PDB entry 3KT4 | X-ray diffraction, 2.73 A resolution | chain A

[Chain A]
Protein: PKHD-type hydroxylase TPA1
Organism: Saccharomyces cerevisiae
Notes: EC 1.14.11.-; fragment: N-terminal truncated form (residues 21-644)
UniProt: P40032 (TPA1_YEAST); residue numbers follow UniProt; this construct covers 21-644
Sequence (633 residues; numbered 20 to 652; the number before each row is that of its first residue):
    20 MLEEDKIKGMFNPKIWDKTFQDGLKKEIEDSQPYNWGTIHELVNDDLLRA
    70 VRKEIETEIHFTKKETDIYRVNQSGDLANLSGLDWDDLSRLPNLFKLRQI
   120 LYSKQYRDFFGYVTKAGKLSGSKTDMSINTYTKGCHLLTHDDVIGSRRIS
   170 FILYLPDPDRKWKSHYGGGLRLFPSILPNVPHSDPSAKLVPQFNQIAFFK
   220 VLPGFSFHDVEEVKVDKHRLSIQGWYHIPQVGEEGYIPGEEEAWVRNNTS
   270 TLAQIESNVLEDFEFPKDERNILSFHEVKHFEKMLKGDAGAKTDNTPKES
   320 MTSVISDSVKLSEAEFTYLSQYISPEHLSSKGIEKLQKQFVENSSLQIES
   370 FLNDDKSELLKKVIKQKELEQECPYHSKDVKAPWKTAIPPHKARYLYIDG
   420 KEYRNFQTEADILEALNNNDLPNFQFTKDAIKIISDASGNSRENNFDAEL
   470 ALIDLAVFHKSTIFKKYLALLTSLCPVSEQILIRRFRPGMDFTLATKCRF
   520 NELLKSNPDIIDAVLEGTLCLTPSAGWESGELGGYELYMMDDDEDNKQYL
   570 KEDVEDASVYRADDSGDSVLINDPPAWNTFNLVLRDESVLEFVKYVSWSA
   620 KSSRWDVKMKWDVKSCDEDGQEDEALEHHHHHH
Unresolved in the structure: 20-21, 95-99, 306-327, 561-585, 637-652
Modified residues: Mse20, Mse320 (selenomethionine); Mse29, Mse145, Mse303, Mse509, Mse558, Mse559, Mse628 (selenomethionine; parent Met)
Differences from the reference sequence: expression tag (20, 645-652)
Metal / ion sites: Fe ion: His159, Asp161, His227
Swiss-Prot annotation at these positions:
  - binding site (Fe cation): His159, Asp161, His227
  - binding site (2-oxoglutarate): Tyr173, Arg238
  - modified residue: Ser607 (Phosphoserine)
  - mutagenesis: His159 to Asp161 (Loss of function), His159 (H159A: Loss of function)
Reported in the primary citation:
  - conformationally variable residues (order/disorder transition): Ser269 to Ser276, Cys494

[Summary]
His159, Asp161 and His227 coordinate a Fe ion ion. From UniProt: 3 Fe cation-binding residues, residues
binding 2-oxoglutarate Tyr173 and Arg238 and 3 mutagenesis sites. The paper reports conformational variability
at Ser269 and Cys494.
Chain A is PKHD-type hydroxylase TPA1 (Saccharomyces cerevisiae); the structure, Crystal structure of Tpa1
from Saccharomyces cerevisiae, a component of the messenger ribonucleoprotein complex, was determined by X-ray
diffraction together with 3KT1 and 3KT7 from the same study.
